Entry 9NNF (electron microscopy, 3.80 A resolution); this record covers chains A and D of the 4 polymer chains in the assembly.

[Chain A]
Name: De-novo designed binder NY1-B04
Organism: synthetic construct
Chain sequence (145 residues; numbered 1 to 145; the number before each row is that of its first residue):
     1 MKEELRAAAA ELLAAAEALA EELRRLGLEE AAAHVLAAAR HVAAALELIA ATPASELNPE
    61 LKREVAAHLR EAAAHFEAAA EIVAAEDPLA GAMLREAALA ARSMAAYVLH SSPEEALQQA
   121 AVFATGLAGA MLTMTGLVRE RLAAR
Disordered / not traced: 1-2, 55-56

[Chain D]
Name: NY-ESO-1-derived peptide SLLMWITQC
Organism: Escherichia coli
Chain sequence (9 residues; numbered 522 to 530; the number before each row is that of its first residue):
   522 SLLMWITQC

[Chain A / chain D interface]
Contacting residue pairs - 17 pairs, chain A then chain D:
  Glu-96(A) / Leu-523(D)
  Glu-96(A) / Leu-524(D)
  Glu-96(A) / Met-525(D)  hydrogen bond (side chain-backbone)
  Ala-97(A) / Met-525(D)  hydrophobic
  Ser-103(A) / Trp-526(D)
  Met-104(A) / Trp-526(D)  hydrophobic
  Tyr-107(A) / Trp-526(D)  hydrophobic
  Glu-115(A) / Gln-529(D)
  Gln-118(A) / Gln-529(D)
  Gln-119(A) / Trp-526(D)  hydrogen bond
  Gln-119(A) / Ile-527(D)
  Gln-119(A) / Gln-529(D)
  Val-122(A) / Trp-526(D)
  Phe-123(A) / Trp-526(D)
  Gly-126(A) / Met-525(D)
  Leu-127(A) / Met-525(D)  hydrophobic
  Ala-130(A) / Met-525(D)  hydrophobic
Other interface residues (no listed pair), chain A (15 interface residues in all): Met-93, Ala-100
Other interface residues (no listed pair), chain D (7 interface residues in all): Thr-528

[Summary]
The interface between chain A and chain D involves 15 residues on one side and 7 on the other, with 2 hydrogen
bonds. Among the polar pairs are Glu-96(A)/Met-525(D) and Gln-119(A)/Trp-526(D).
Here chain A is De-novo designed binder NY1-B04 (synthetic construct) and chain D is NY-ESO-1-derived peptide
SLLMWITQC (Escherichia coli). Entry 9NNF (Cryo-EM structure of a de-novo designed binder NY1-B04 in complex
with HLA-A*02:01 and NY-ESO-1-derived peptide SLLMWITQC) was determined by electron microscopy.
